PDB entry 1G1I | X-ray diffraction, 2.00 A resolution | chains A and B

== Chain A (and B) ==
Protein: Non-structural glycoprotein NSP4
Notes: fragment: oligomerization domain; chain B of this document is another copy of the same molecule, construct and numbering; everything in this record applies to it too
UniProtKB: O92323 (O92323_9REOV); residue numbers follow UniProt; this construct covers 95-137
Amino-acid sequence (43 residues; row label = number of the first residue in the row):
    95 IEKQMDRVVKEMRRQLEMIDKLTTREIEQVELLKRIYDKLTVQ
Differences from the reference sequence: modified residue (112)
Modified / non-standard residues: Mse112 (selenomethionine; parent Met)
Bound ions: Ca2+: E120, Q123 (shared with Q123(B) of chain B)

== Interface between chain A and chain B ==
Contacting residue pairs - 36 pairs, chain A then chain B:
  I95(A) - I95(B)  hydrophobic
  I95(A) - M99(B)  hydrophobic
  Q98(A) - M99(B)
  M99(A) - M99(B)  hydrophobic
  V102(A) - V102(B)  hydrophobic
  V102(A) - M106(B)  hydrophobic
  E105(A) - M106(B)
  M106(A) - M106(B)  hydrophobic
  R108(A) - L110(B)
  Q109(A) - M106(B)  hydrogen bond (side chain-backbone)
  Q109(A) - Q109(B)  hydrogen bond
  Q109(A) - L110(B)
  Q109(A) - I113(B)
  Mse112(A) - L110(B)
  Mse112(A) - I113(B)  hydrophobic
  Mse112(A) - D114(B)
  I113(A) - I113(B)  hydrophobic
  L116(A) - L116(B)  hydrophobic
  R119(A) - E120(B)  salt bridge
  R119(A) - V124(B)
  E120(A) - E120(B)
  Q123(A) - E120(B)  hydrogen bond
  Q123(A) - Q123(B)  hydrogen bond
  Q123(A) - L127(B)
  L126(A) - L127(B)  hydrophobic
  L126(A) - K128(B)
  L127(A) - L127(B)  hydrophobic
  R129(A) - Y131(B)
  I130(A) - L127(B)
  I130(A) - I130(B)  hydrophobic
  I130(A) - Y131(B)  hydrophobic
  I130(A) - L134(B)  hydrophobic
  K133(A) - Y131(B)  hydrogen bond
  K133(A) - L134(B)
  K133(A) - T135(B)  hydrogen bond
  L134(A) - L134(B)  hydrophobic
Other interface residues (no listed pair), chain B (22 interface residues in all): E96, V103, T117, I121

== In short ==
The interface between chain A and chain B involves 20 residues on one side and 22 on the other; the contacts
include 6 hydrogen bonds and 1 salt bridge. Polar contacts include R119(A)-E120(B), Q109(A)-M106(B) and
Q109(A)-Q109(B). E120(A) and Q123(A) form the Ca2+ site.
Both chains are Non-structural glycoprotein NSP4. Entry 1G1I (Crystal structure of the oligomerization domain
from rotavirus NSP4) was determined by X-ray diffraction together with 1G1J from the same study.
